9EK3 - chains F and e of the 39 polymer chains in the assembly; structure by electron microscopy, 8.00 A resolution (low resolution: residue-level contacts below are approximate; hydrogen-bond / salt-bridge calls are withheld).

# Chain F (and e)
Name: Matrix protein p17
Source organism: Human immunodeficiency virus type 1
Notes: chain e of this document is another copy of the same molecule, construct and numbering; everything in this record applies to it too
UniProtKB: P12497 (POL_HV1N5); residues 1-115 here correspond to UniProt positions 2-116 (UniProt number = residue number + 1)
Sequence (115 residues; row label = number of the first residue in the row):
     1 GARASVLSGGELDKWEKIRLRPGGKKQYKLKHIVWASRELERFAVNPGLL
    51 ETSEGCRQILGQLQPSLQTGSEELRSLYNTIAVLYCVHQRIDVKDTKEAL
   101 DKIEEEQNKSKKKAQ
Covalent attachments: myristic acid (MYR) linked to G1
Curated features (UniProtKB/Swiss-Prot):
  - region: V6 to L30 (Interaction with Gp41), L7 to R42 (Interaction with host CALM1), E11 to I18 (Interaction with host AP3D1), D13 to H32 (Interaction with membrane phosphatidylinositol 4,5-bisphosphate and RNA), E72 to S76 (Interaction with membrane phosphatidylinositol 4,5-bisphosphate)
  - motif: W15 to R21 (Nuclear export signal), K25 to K31 (Nuclear localization signal)
  - lipidation: G1 (N-myristoyl glycine)
From the paper describing this entry:
  - binding site for myristic acid: R38 (from molecular simulation)
  - mutagenesis - R19A, E41A, E51A: unchanged growth
  - mutagenesis - R19L: unchanged growth (citing earlier work)
  - mutagenesis - L20K: increased binding to membrane (citing earlier work)

# Chain F / chain e interface
Contacting residue pairs (25):
  G1(F) - I33(e)
  G1(F) - L50(e)
  G1(F) - E51(e)
  A2(F) - A2(e)
  A2(F) - E51(e)
  R3(F) - I33(e)
  R3(F) - V34(e)
  R3(F) - S37(e)
  R3(F) - P47(e)
  R3(F) - E51(e)
  A4(F) - G48(e)
  A4(F) - E51(e)
  S5(F) - E51(e)
  L30(F) - R3(e)
  I33(F) - R3(e)
  V34(F) - R3(e)
  P47(F) - A4(e)
  P47(F) - L7(e)
  L50(F) - G1(e)
  E51(F) - A4(e)
  E51(F) - S5(e)
  E51(F) - G10(e)
  E51(F) - E11(e)
  E51(F) - R90(e)
  R90(F) - T52(e)
Interface residues without a listed pair, chain F (15 interface residues in all): E11, T52, H88
Interface residues without a listed pair, chain e (18 interface residues in all): L84

# Overview
15 residues of chain F face 18 of chain e across their interface. Myristic acid is covalently linked to G1(F).
The paper reports a binding site for myristic acid at R38(F); L20K of chain F increases binding to membrane; 5
substitutions were tested in all.
Both chains are Matrix protein p17 (Human immunodeficiency virus type 1). Entry 9EK3 (HIV-1 immature WT matrix
protein p17 lattice) was determined by electron microscopy (same publication as 9EK1 and 9EK2).
